Entry 6BJA (X-ray diffraction, 1.60 A resolution); this record covers chain A.

Chain A:
Name: Acetyl-CoA acetyltransferase A
From: Ascaris suum
Reference sequence: F1L3N8 (F1L3N8_ASCSU); residues 1-394 here correspond to UniProt positions 28-421 (UniProt number = residue number + 27)
Chain sequence (397 residues; numbered -2 to 394; the number before each row is that of its first residue; numbers below 1 keep their minus sign (Gly-2 is residue -2)):
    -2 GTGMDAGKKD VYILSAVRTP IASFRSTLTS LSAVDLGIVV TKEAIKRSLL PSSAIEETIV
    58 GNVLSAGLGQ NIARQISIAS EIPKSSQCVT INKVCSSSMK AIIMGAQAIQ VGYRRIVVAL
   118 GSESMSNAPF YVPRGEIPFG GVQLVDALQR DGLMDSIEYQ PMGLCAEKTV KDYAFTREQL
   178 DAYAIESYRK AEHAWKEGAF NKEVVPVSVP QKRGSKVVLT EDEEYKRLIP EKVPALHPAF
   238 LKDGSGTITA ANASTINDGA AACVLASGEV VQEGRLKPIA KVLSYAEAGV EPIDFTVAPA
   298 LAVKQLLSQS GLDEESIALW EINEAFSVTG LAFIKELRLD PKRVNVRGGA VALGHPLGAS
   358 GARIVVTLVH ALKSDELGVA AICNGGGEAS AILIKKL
Not modelled in the structure: -2 to 5, 207-213
Differences from the reference sequence: expression tag (-2 to 0)
Modified positions: Cys92 (S-hydroxycysteine; CSO)
Residues lining bound ligands: coenzyme A (COA): Phe136, Leu150, Met159, Tyr185, Glu221, Arg224, Leu225, Ile226, Lys229, Val230, Leu233, Phe237, Ala247, Ala248, Ala250, Ser251, Thr252, Ile253, Ala322, Phe323, His352

In short:
Bound to chain A: coenzyme A.
Chain A is Acetyl-CoA acetyltransferase A (Ascaris suum); the structure, Crystal structure of Acat5 thiolase
from Ascaris suum in complex with coenzyme A, was determined by X-ray diffraction together with 6BJ9 from the
same study.
